6XWG - chains A and D of the 4 polymer chains in the assembly; structure by X-ray diffraction, 2.40 A resolution.

[Chain A]
Molecule: RARb2 DR5 Response Element, 5'-3' strand
Sequence (21 nucleotides; row label = number of the first residue in the row):
     1 AGGGTTCACC GAAAGTTCAC T

[Chain D]
Protein: Retinoic acid receptor alpha
Source organism: Homo sapiens
Reference sequence: P10276 (RARA_HUMAN); residue numbers follow UniProt; this construct covers 82-167
Sequence (90 residues; numbered 78 to 167; the number before each row is that of its first residue):
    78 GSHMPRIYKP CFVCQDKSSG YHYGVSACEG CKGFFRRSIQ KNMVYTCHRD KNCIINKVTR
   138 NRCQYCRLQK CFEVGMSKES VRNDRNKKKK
Not modelled in the structure: 78-81, 162-167
Sequence notes: expression tag (78-81)
Ion coordination: Zn2+ site 1: Cys88, Cys91, Cys105, Cys108; Zn2+ site 2: Cys124, Cys130, Cys140, Cys143
Curated features (UniProtKB/Swiss-Prot):
  - DNA-binding region: Cys88 to Met153 (Nuclear receptor)
  - zinc finger (NR C4-type): Cys88 to Cys108, Cys124 to Cys148
  - modified residue: Ser96 (Phosphoserine)
  - cross-link: Lys166 (Glycyl lysine isopeptide (Lys-Gly) (interchain with G-Cter in SUMO))
  - mutagenesis: Ser95 (S95A: No effect on PKB/AKT1-mediated phosphorylation. Repressed transactivation), Ser96 (S96A: Abolishes PKB/AKT1-mediated phosphorylation. Repressed transactivation), Lys147 (K147R: Abrogates sumoylation in the presence or absence of ATRA and primarily nuclear localization and enhanced ATRA-mediated transcriptional activity; when associated with R-166; R-171 and R-399), Ser154 (S154A: No effect on PKB/AKT1-mediated phosphorylation. No repression of transactivation), Ser157 (S157A: No effect on PKB/AKT1-mediated phosphorylation. Repressed transactivation), Lys166 (K166R: Cytoplasmic in the absence of ATRA and reduced transcriptional activity in the presence of ATRA. Low sumoylation levels in the presence of ATRA; when associated with R-399 ...)
What the authors report for this chain:
  - binding site for RARb2 DR5 Response Element, 5'-3' strand (chain A): Lys109, Arg113

[Interface between chain A and chain D]
Contacting residue pairs - 13 pairs, chain A then chain D:
  DA12(A) - Arg83(D)  salt bridge to the phosphate
  DA13(A) - Tyr98(D)  sugar contact
  DA14(A) - Tyr98(D)  phosphate contact
  DA14(A) - His99(D)  phosphate contact
  DA14(A) - Tyr100(D)  hydrogen bond to the phosphate
  DA14(A) - Ser157(D)  sugar contact
  DA14(A) - Arg159(D)  phosphate contact
  DG15(A) - Tyr100(D)  hydrogen bond to the phosphate
  DG15(A) - Lys109(D)  hydrogen bond to the base
  DG15(A) - Arg113(D)  salt bridge to the phosphate
  DG15(A) - Val158(D)  phosphate contact
  DG15(A) - Arg159(D)  hydrogen bond to the phosphate
  DT16(A) - Arg113(D)  salt bridge to the phosphate

[Overview]
5 residues of chain A face 9 of chain D across their interface, with 4 hydrogen bonds and 3 salt bridges.
Polar pairs include DG15(A)-Lys109(D), DA14(A)-Tyr100(D) and DG15(A)-Tyr100(D). From the paper: a binding site
for RARb2 DR5 Response Element, 5'-3' strand (chain A) at Lys109(D) and Arg113(D).
Chain A is RARb2 DR5 Response Element, 5'-3' strand and chain D is Retinoic acid receptor alpha (Homo
sapiens); the structure, Crystal Structure of the Human RXR/RAR DNA-Binding Domain Heterodimer Bound to the
Human RARb2 DR5 Response ..., was determined by X-ray diffraction together with 6XWH from the same study.
